Entry 1XFZ (X-ray diffraction, 3.25 A resolution); this record covers chains A and O.

# Chain A
Protein: Calmodulin-sensitive adenylate cyclase
Organism: Bacillus anthracis
Notes: EC 4.6.1.1
UniProt: P40136 (CYAA_BACAN); residue numbers follow UniProt; this construct covers 33-800
Chain sequence (777 residues; row label = number of the first residue in the row):
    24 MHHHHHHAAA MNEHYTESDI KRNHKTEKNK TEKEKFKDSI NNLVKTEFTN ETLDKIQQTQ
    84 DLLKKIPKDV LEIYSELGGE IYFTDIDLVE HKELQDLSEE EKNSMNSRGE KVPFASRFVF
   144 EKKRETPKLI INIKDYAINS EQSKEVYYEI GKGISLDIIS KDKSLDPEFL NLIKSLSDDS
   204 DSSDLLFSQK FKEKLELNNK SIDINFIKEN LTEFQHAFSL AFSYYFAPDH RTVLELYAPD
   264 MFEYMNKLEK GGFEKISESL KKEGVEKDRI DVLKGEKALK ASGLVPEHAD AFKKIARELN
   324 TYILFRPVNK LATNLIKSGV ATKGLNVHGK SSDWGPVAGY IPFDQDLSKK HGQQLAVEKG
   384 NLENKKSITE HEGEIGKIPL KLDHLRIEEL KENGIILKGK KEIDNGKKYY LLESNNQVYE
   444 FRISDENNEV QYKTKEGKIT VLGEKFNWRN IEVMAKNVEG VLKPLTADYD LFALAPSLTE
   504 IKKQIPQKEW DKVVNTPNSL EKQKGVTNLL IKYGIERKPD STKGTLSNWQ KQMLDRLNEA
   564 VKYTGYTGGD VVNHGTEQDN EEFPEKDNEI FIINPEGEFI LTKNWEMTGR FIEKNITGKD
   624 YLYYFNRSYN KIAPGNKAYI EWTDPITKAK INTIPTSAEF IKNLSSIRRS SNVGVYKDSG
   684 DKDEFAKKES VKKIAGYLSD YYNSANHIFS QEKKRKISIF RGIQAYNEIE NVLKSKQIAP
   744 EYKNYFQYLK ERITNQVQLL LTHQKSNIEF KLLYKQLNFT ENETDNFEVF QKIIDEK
Disordered / not traced: 24-63, 799-800
Construct notes: initiating methionine (24); expression tag (25-30); cloning artifact (31-32)
Ion coordination: Mg2+: Asp491, Asp493, His577
Curated features (UniProtKB/Swiss-Prot):
  - active site: His351 (Proton acceptor)
  - binding site (Mg(2+)): Asp491, Asp493, His577
  - binding site (3',5'-cyclic AMP): Thr548, His577 to Thr579
From the paper describing this entry:
  - catalytic residues: Asp491, His577 (by similarity / conservation)
  - catalytic residues: Asn583 (proposed by the authors, not directly observed)
  - mutagenesis - H351A (200-fold), H351R (200-fold): decreased catalytic activity
  - mutagenesis - H351K: unchanged catalytic activity

# Chain O
Protein: Calmodulin 2
Organism: Homo sapiens
UniProt: P62158 (CALM_HUMAN); residues 0-148 here correspond to UniProt positions 1-149 (UniProt number = residue number + 1)
Chain sequence (149 residues; each row starts with the number of its first residue; numbering starts at 0):
     0 MADQLTEEQI AEFKEAFSLF DKDGDGTITT KELGTVMRSL GQNPTEAELQ DMINEVDADG
    60 NGTIDFPEFL TMMARKMKDT DSEEEIREAF RVFDKDGNGY ISAAELRHVM TNLGEKLTDE
   120 EVDQMIREAD IDGDGQVNYE EFVQMMTAK
Disordered / not traced: 0-2
Ion coordination: Ca2+ site 1: Asp20, Asp22, Asp24, Thr26; Ca2+ site 2: Asp93, Asp95, Asn97, Tyr99, Glu104; Ca2+ site 3: Asp129, Asp131, Asp133, Gln135, Glu140
From the paper describing this entry:
  - Ca2+ coordination: Asp20, Asp22, Asp24, Thr26

# How chain A and chain O interact
Contacting residue pairs (94; chain A residue first):
  Leu501(A) with Val108(O), hydrophobic; Leu112(O), hydrophobic
  Thr502(A) with Asn111(O)
  Lys505(A) with Asn111(O); Leu112(O); Gly113(O)
  Trp513(A) with Leu112(O), hydrogen bond (side chain-backbone); Gly113(O); Glu114(O)
  Val517(A) with Glu114(O)
  Ser522(A) with Met124(O)
  Leu523(A) with Glu127(O); Ala128(O), hydrophobic; Met144(O), hydrophobic
  Lys525(A) with Glu114(O), salt bridge; Leu116(O); Met124(O)
  Gln526(A) with Leu105(O); Met124(O); Met144(O)
  Lys527(A) with Met144(O); Met145(O)
  Thr530(A) with Ala88(O); Phe92(O); Met145(O)
  Leu533(A) with Leu112(O), hydrophobic
  Ile534(A) with Glu84(O)
  Ile538(A) with Glu87(O); Ala88(O), hydrophobic
  Glu539(A) with Glu84(O)
  Arg540(A) with Glu87(O), salt bridge
  Thr620(A) with Lys94(O)
  Gly621(A) with Lys94(O)
  Lys622(A) with Lys94(O)
  Asp623(A) with Lys94(O); His107(O), salt bridge; Asn111(O)
  Leu625(A) with Val91(O), hydrophobic
  Phe628(A) with Arg90(O)
  Arg630(A) with Glu83(O); Glu84(O), salt bridge; Glu87(O), salt bridge
  Asp647(A) with Arg90(O), salt bridge
  Pro648(A) with Asp93(O); Gly96(O); Gly98(O)
  Ile649(A) with Arg86(O); Phe89(O), hydrophobic; Tyr138(O), hydrophobic
  Lys651(A) with Gly96(O)
  Ala652(A) with Asn97(O); Tyr99(O), hydrophobic
  Thr656(A) with Tyr99(O); Glu139(O)
  Thr659(A) with Glu139(O)
  Ser660(A) with Ser38(O), hydrogen bond (side chain-backbone)
  Ala661(A) with Ser38(O), hydrogen bond (backbone-backbone); Leu39(O)
  Ile664(A) with Ala15(O), hydrophobic; Ser38(O)
  Lys665(A) with Glu11(O)
  Leu667(A) with Glu14(O)
  Ser668(A) with Ala10(O); Glu11(O), hydrogen bond (side chain-backbone); Glu14(O), hydrogen bond (backbone-side chain)
  Arg671(A) with Glu14(O), salt bridge
  Arg672(A) with Glu6(O)
  Tyr679(A) with Ser17(O), hydrogen bond (side chain-backbone); Leu18(O)
  Lys691(A) with Ser17(O); Leu18(O); Asp20(O), hydrogen bond (side chain-backbone); Lys21(O)
  Val694(A) with Leu18(O), hydrophobic
  Lys695(A) with Leu18(O); Phe19(O)
  Tyr704(A) with Ile130(O); Asp131(O), hydrogen bond
  Tyr705(A) with Glu139(O)
  Asn706(A) with Ile130(O)
  Ser707(A) with Gln143(O)
  Asn709(A) with Ile130(O)
  Gln714(A) with Arg126(O); Gly132(O)
  Lys717(A) with Asp129(O); Ile130(O); Asp131(O); Gly132(O)
  Arg718(A) with Asp131(O); Gly132(O)
  Ser721(A) with Asp131(O)
  Gln759(A) with Asp131(O)
  Leu763(A) with Asp131(O)
  His766(A) with Asp133(O), hydrogen bond (side chain-backbone)
Other interface residues (no listed pair), chain A (66 interface residues in all): Asn521, Val529, Tyr627, Lys634, Asn655, Glu662, Val678, Asp681, Ala698, His710, Tyr745, Leu762
Other interface residues (no listed pair), chain O (58 interface residues in all): Glu7, Gly23, Gly40, Ile85, Met109, Glu120, Phe141, Ala147, Lys148

# Summary
66 residues of chain A and 58 residues of chain O are in contact, with 9 hydrogen bonds and 7 salt bridges.
Among the polar pairs are Lys525(A)-Glu114(O), Arg540(A)-Glu87(O) and Asp623(A)-His107(O). The paper reports
catalytic residues Asp491(A), His577(A) and Asn583(A); H351A and H351R of chain A reduce catalytic activity.
Here chain A is Calmodulin-sensitive adenylate cyclase (Bacillus anthracis) and chain O is Calmodulin 2 (Homo
sapiens). Entry 1XFZ (Crystal structure of anthrax edema factor (EF) in complex with calmodulin in the
presence of 1 ...) was determined by X-ray diffraction, deposited together with 1XFU, 1XFV, 1XFW, 1XFX, 1XFY
and 1Y0V.
